Entry 4LCU (X-ray diffraction, 2.75 A resolution); this record covers chains B and C of the 3 polymer chains in the assembly.

== Chain B ==
Name: Fab heavy chain
Source organism: Mus musculus
Notes: antibody fragment or engineered binder
Chain sequence (212 residues; row label = number of the first residue in the row):
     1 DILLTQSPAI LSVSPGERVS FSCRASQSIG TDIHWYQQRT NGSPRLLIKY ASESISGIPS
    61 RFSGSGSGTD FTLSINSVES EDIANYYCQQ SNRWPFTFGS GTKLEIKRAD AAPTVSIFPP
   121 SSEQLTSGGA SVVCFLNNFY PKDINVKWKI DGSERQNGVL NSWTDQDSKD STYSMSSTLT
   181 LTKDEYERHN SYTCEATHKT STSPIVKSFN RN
Disulfide bonds: Cys23-Cys88, Cys134-Cys194

== Chain C ==
Name: pH-gated potassium channel KcsA
Source organism: Streptomyces lividans
UniProt: P0A334 (KCSA_STRLI); residue numbers follow UniProt; this construct covers 2-124
Chain sequence (131 residues; row label = number of the first residue in the row; numbers below 1 keep their minus sign (Ser-6 is residue -6)):
    -6 SMHHHHHHPP MLSGLLARLV KLLLGRHGSA LHWRAAGAAT VLLVIVLLAG SYLAVLAERG
    54 APGAQLITYP RALWWSVETA TTVGYGDLYP VTLWGRLVAV VVMVAGITSF GLVTAALATW
   114 FVGRAQERRG H
Unresolved in the structure: -6 to 21, 124
Sequence notes: expression tag (-6 to 1); engineered mutation Ala118 (Glu in P0A334)
Ion coordination: K+ site 1 near Thr75 (its only coordinating residue here); K+ site 2: Thr75, Val76; K+ site 3: Val76, Gly77; K+ site 4: Gly77, Tyr78
Small-molecule neighbours: diacyl glycerol (DGA): Leu41, Ser44, Tyr45, Tyr62, Pro63, Leu66, Trp67, Val70, Val84, Thr85, Leu86, Arg89, Leu90, Val93
Swiss-Prot annotation at these positions:
  - motif: Thr75 to Asp80 (Selectivity filter)
  - mutagenesis: Glu71 (E71A: Prevents channel inactivation)
From the paper describing this entry:
  - conformationally variable residues (order/disorder transition, side-chain flip): Arg121, Arg122

== Interface between chain B and chain C ==
Contacting residue pairs (19; chain B residue first):
  Asp1(B) with Pro55(C)
  Asp32(B) with Arg64(C), salt bridge
  Ser91(B) with Ile60(C)
  Asn92(B) with Ala57(C); Gln58(C), hydrogen bond; Ile60(C)
  Arg93(B) with Gly56(C), hydrogen bond (side chain-backbone); Ala57(C); Gln58(C); Ile60(C)
  Trp94(B) with Arg52(C); Gly53(C); Ala54(C); Pro55(C); Gly56(C), hydrogen bond (backbone-backbone); Ala57(C), hydrogen bond (backbone-backbone); Ile60(C)
  Phe96(B) with Arg52(C); Ile60(C), hydrophobic
Other interface residues (no listed pair), chain B (8 interface residues in all): Tyr50

== In short ==
8 residues of chain B face 9 of chain C across their interface; the contacts include 4 hydrogen bonds and 1
salt bridge. Polar pairs include Asp32(B)-Arg64(C), Asn92(B)-Gln58(C) and Arg93(B)-Gly56(C). Diacyl glycerol
is bound between chain B and chain C. UniProt lists one mutagenesis site on chain C. The paper reports
conformational variability at Arg121(C) and Arg122(C).
Chain B is Fab heavy chain (Mus musculus) and chain C is pH-gated potassium channel KcsA (Streptomyces
lividans); the structure, Structure of KcsA with E118A mutation, was determined by X-ray diffraction together
with 4LBE from the same study.
